PDB entry 4M6F | X-ray diffraction, 4.99 A resolution (low resolution: residue-level contacts below are approximate; hydrogen-bond / salt-bridge calls are withheld) | chains A and C of the 3 polymer chains in the assembly

== Chain A ==
Name: DNA-invertase
From: Enterobacteria phage Mu
UniProt: P03015 (DNIV_BPMU); residues 1-193 here = UniProt positions 1-193
Sequence (193 residues; numbered 1 to 193; the number before each row is that of its first residue):
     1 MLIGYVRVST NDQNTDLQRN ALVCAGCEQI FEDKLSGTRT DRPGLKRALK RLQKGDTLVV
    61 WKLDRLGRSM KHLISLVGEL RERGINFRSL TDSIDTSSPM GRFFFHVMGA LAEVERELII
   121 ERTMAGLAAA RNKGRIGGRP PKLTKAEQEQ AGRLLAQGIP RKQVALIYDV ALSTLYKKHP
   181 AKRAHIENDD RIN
Unresolved in the structure: 1, 190-193
Construct notes: conflict Val114 (Met in P03015), Gln148 (Trp in P03015)
Curated features (UniProtKB/Swiss-Prot):
  - DNA-binding region: Gly138 to Arg183 (H-T-H motif)
  - active site: Ser9 (O-(5'-phospho-DNA)-serine intermediate)
  - mutagenesis: Ser9 (S9A/L/T: Recombination deficient)

== Chain C ==
Molecule: gix site analog
Sequence (18 nucleotides; each row starts with the number of its first residue):
    14 AAAACTTATC AAAAACTT

== Chain A / chain C interface ==
Contacting residue pairs (44; chain A residue first):
  Ile119(A) with DT31(C)
  Arg122(A) with DT31(C)
  Thr123(A) with DT31(C)
  Ala125(A) with DT31(C)
  Gly126(A) with DT30(C); DT31(C)
  Leu127(A) with DT30(C); DT31(C)
  Ala130(A) with DT30(C)
  Arg135(A) with DA28(C); DC29(C); DT30(C)
  Ile136(A) with DT30(C)
  Gly137(A) with DA28(C); DC29(C)
  Gly138(A) with DA28(C)
  Arg139(A) with DA26(C); DA27(C); DA28(C)
  Pro140(A) with DA27(C); DA28(C)
  Arg161(A) with DT19(C)
  Ser173(A) with DT19(C); DT20(C); DA21(C)
  Leu175(A) with DT19(C)
  Tyr176(A) with DT19(C); DT20(C)
  Lys177(A) with DA21(C)
  His179(A) with DT20(C)
  Pro180(A) with DT20(C)
  Ala181(A) with DT19(C)
  Lys182(A) with DC18(C); DT19(C)
  Ile186(A) with DT20(C)
  Glu187(A) with DT20(C); DA21(C); DT22(C)
  Asn188(A) with DT20(C); DA21(C)
  Asp189(A) with DT20(C); DA21(C); DT22(C); DC23(C)
Other interface residues (no listed pair), chain A (34 interface residues in all): Met124, Arg131, Gly134, Leu172, Thr174, Lys178, Arg183, Ala184

== In short ==
34 residues of chain A and 12 residues of chain C are in contact. UniProt lists a DNA-binding region,
active-site residue Ser9(A) and one mutagenesis site on chain A.
Chain A is DNA-invertase (Enterobacteria phage Mu) and chain C is gix site analog; the structure, Dimer of the
G-Segment Invertase bound to a DNA substrate, was determined by X-ray diffraction.
